PDB entry 4U5R | X-ray diffraction, 1.55 A resolution | chains B and C of the 3 polymer chains in the assembly

== Chain B (and C) ==
Name: RhCC
From: Rhodococcus jostii
Notes: chain C of this document is another copy of the same molecule, construct and numbering; everything in this record applies to it too
UniProtKB: Q0SDB1 (Q0SDB1_RHOJR); residues 1-145 here correspond to UniProt positions 2-146 (UniProt number = residue number + 1)
Amino-acid sequence (152 residues; numbered 1 to 152; the number before each row is that of its first residue):
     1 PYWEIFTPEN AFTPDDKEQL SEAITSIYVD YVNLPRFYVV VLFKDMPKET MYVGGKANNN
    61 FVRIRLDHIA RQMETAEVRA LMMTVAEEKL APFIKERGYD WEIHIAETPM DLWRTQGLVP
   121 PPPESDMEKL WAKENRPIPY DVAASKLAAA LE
Differences from the reference sequence: engineered mutation Ala106 (Asp107 in Q0SDB1); expression tag (146-152)

== Chain B / chain C interface ==
Residue-residue contacts (63; chain B residue first):
  Tyr2(B) - Phe6(C)
  Tyr2(B) - Arg63(C)
  Tyr2(B) - Arg65(C)
  Tyr2(B) - His104(C)
  Pro14(B) - Glu49(C)
  Pro14(B) - Tyr52(C)  hydrogen bond (backbone-side chain)
  Lys17(B) - Glu49(C)  hydrogen bond (side chain-backbone)
  Lys17(B) - Tyr52(C)
  Glu18(B) - Tyr52(C)
  Glu18(B) - Gly55(C)
  Glu18(B) - Lys56(C)  salt bridge
  Ser21(B) - Tyr52(C)
  Ser21(B) - Gly55(C)
  Glu22(B) - Gly55(C)
  Thr25(B) - Gly54(C)
  Thr25(B) - Gly55(C)  hydrogen bond (side chain-backbone)
  Arg36(B) - Gly54(C)  hydrogen bond (side chain-backbone)
  Phe37(B) - Val53(C)
  Val39(B) - Tyr52(C)
  Val39(B) - Val53(C)
  Val39(B) - Gly54(C)  hydrogen bond (backbone-backbone)
  Val40(B) - Tyr52(C)
  Val40(B) - Glu102(C)
  Val41(B) - Thr50(C)
  Val41(B) - Met51(C)
  Val41(B) - Tyr52(C)  hydrogen bond (backbone-backbone)
  Leu42(B) - Thr50(C)
  Leu42(B) - Met51(C)  hydrophobic
  Phe43(B) - Met46(C)
  Phe43(B) - Thr50(C)  hydrogen bond (backbone-backbone)
  Phe43(B) - Tyr52(C)  hydrophobic
  Lys44(B) - Phe6(C)
  Arg65(B) - Arg65(C)
  Asp67(B) - Arg65(C)  salt bridge
  Asp67(B) - His104(C)  salt bridge
  Ile69(B) - Arg63(C)
  Ile69(B) - His104(C)
  Thr108(B) - His104(C)
  Thr108(B) - Ile105(C)
  Thr108(B) - Ala106(C)
  Pro109(B) - Arg79(C)
  Pro109(B) - Ile105(C)
  Asp111(B) - Arg79(C)  salt bridge
  Asp111(B) - Met83(C)
  Leu112(B) - Met73(C)  hydrophobic
  Leu112(B) - Arg79(C)
  Leu112(B) - Met83(C)
  Leu112(B) - His104(C)
  Leu112(B) - Ile105(C)  hydrogen bond (backbone-backbone)
  Trp113(B) - Met83(C)
  Trp113(B) - Glu102(C)  hydrogen bond
  Trp113(B) - Ile103(C)
  Arg114(B) - Met83(C)
  Arg114(B) - Glu87(C)
  Arg114(B) - Glu102(C)
  Arg114(B) - Ile103(C)  hydrogen bond (backbone-backbone)
  Thr115(B) - Trp101(C)
  Thr115(B) - Glu102(C)
  Gln116(B) - Tyr99(C)
  Gln116(B) - Asp100(C)  hydrogen bond
  Gln116(B) - Trp101(C)  hydrogen bond (backbone-backbone)
  Gly117(B) - Glu87(C)
  Gly117(B) - Trp101(C)
Other interface residues (no listed pair), chain B (29 interface residues in all): Glu4, Tyr38
Other interface residues (no listed pair), chain C (28 interface residues in all): Glu4, Phe61, Ala80, Glu107

== Summary ==
The interface between chain B and chain C involves 29 residues on one side and 28 on the other; the contacts
include 12 hydrogen bonds and 4 salt bridges. Polar pairs include Glu18(B)-Lys56(C), Asp67(B)-Arg65(C) and
Asp67(B)-His104(C).
Chain B and chain C are both RhCC (Rhodococcus jostii); the structure, Crystal structure of D106A mutant of
RhCC (YP_702633.1) from Rhodococcus jostii RHA1 at 1.55 Angstrom, was determined by X-ray diffraction together
with 4U5P from the same study.
